6XGW - chains A and D of the 4 polymer chains in the assembly; structure by X-ray diffraction, 3.50 A resolution.

# Chain A
Protein: Mutator family transposase
Organism: Hungateiclostridium thermocellum (strain ATCC 27405 / DSM 1237 / JCM 9322 / NBRC 103400 / NCIMB 10682 / NRRL B-4536 / VPI 7372)
UniProtKB: A3DBR0 (A3DBR0_HUNT2); numbering as in UniProt (aligned over 1-407)
Chain sequence (410 residues; row label = number of the first residue in the row; numbers below 1 keep their minus sign (Gly-2 is residue -2)):
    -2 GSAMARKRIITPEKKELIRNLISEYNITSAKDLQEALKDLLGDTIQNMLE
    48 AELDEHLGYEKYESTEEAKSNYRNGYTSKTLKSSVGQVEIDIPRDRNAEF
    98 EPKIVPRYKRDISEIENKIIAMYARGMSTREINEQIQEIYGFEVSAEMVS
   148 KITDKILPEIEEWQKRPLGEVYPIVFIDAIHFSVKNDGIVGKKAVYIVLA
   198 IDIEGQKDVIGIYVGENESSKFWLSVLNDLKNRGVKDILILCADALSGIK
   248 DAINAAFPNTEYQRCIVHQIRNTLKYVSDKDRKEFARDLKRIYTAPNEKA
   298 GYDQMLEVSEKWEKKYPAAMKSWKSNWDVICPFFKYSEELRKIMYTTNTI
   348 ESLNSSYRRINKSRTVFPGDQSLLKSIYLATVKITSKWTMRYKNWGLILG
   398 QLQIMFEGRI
Unresolved in the structure: -2 to 5, 407
Construct notes: expression tag (-2 to 0)
What the authors report for this chain:
  - catalytic residues: Asp175, Asp241
  - binding site for the 32-nt DNA strand (chain D): Lys280, Arg284, Lys287, Arg288
  - catalytic residues: Cys262, His265 (proposed by the authors, not directly observed)
  - mutagenesis - D175A: abolished catalytic activity on TIR junction integration
  - mutagenesis - D175A: abolished catalytic activity

# Chain D
Molecule: 32-nt DNA strand
Sequence (32 nucleotides; numbered 1 to 32; the number before each row is that of its first residue):
     1 GTTTACACAAAAATATTTACACTGCCCAAAAA
Unresolved in the structure: 32

# How chain A and chain D interact
Contacting residue pairs (37; chain A residue first):
  Tyr56(A) - DT4(D)  hydrogen bond to the phosphate
  Glu57(A) - DT4(D)  phosphate contact
  Lys58(A) - DT4(D)  phosphate contact
  Lys58(A) - DA5(D)  salt bridge to the phosphate
  Tyr59(A) - DT3(D)  hydrogen bond to the base
  Tyr59(A) - DT4(D)  hydrogen bond to the phosphate
  Ser61(A) - DT3(D)  phosphate contact
  Lys66(A) - DT2(D)  sugar contact
  Lys66(A) - DT3(D)  salt bridge to the phosphate
  Tyr69(A) - DT3(D)  hydrogen bond to the phosphate
  Tyr69(A) - DT4(D)  base contact
  Arg70(A) - DT4(D)  hydrogen bond to the phosphate
  Asn71(A) - DA5(D)  base contact
  Asn71(A) - DC6(D)  hydrogen bond to the base
  Gly72(A) - DA5(D)  hydrogen bond to the phosphate
  Tyr73(A) - DA5(D)  phosphate contact
  Arg91(A) - DA7(D)  base contact
  Arg93(A) - DA5(D)  base contact
  Tyr105(A) - DA12(D)  base contact
  Tyr105(A) - DA13(D)  sugar contact
  Tyr105(A) - DT14(D)  sugar contact
  Arg107(A) - DT14(D)  sugar contact
  Arg107(A) - DA15(D)  sugar contact
  Glu140(A) - DT16(D)  phosphate contact
  Val141(A) - DT16(D)  phosphate contact
  Ser142(A) - DT16(D)  hydrogen bond to the phosphate
  Glu144(A) - DT16(D)  base contact
  Glu144(A) - DT17(D)  base contact
  Met145(A) - DA15(D)  phosphate contact
  Met145(A) - DT16(D)  phosphate contact
  Lys182(A) - DA21(D)  sugar contact
  Gly185(A) - DA21(D)  sugar contact
  Gly185(A) - DC22(D)  phosphate contact
  Ile186(A) - DC22(D)  phosphate contact
  Val187(A) - DA21(D)  phosphate contact
  Val187(A) - DC22(D)  hydrogen bond to the phosphate
  Val363(A) - DC22(D)  base contact
Also at the interface, not in a pair above, chain A (29 interface residues in all): Thr62, Arg127, Ser180, Thr362
Also at the interface, not in a pair above, chain D (16 interface residues in all): DA19, DT23

# In short
The interface between chain A and chain D involves 29 residues on one side and 16 on the other; the contacts
include 9 hydrogen bonds and 2 salt bridges. Among the polar pairs are Tyr59(A)-DT3(D), Asn71(A)-DC6(D) and
Tyr56(A)-DT4(D). The paper reports catalytic residues Asp175(A), Asp241(A) and Cys262(A) among others; D175A
of chain A abolishes catalytic activity on TIR junction integration.
Chain A is Mutator family transposase (Hungateiclostridium thermocellum (strain ATCC 27405 / DSM 1237 / JCM
9322 / NBRC 103400 / NCIMB 10682 / NRRL B-4536 / VPI 7372)) and chain D is a 32-nt DNA strand; the structure,
ISCth4 transposase, pre-reaction complex, PRC, was determined by X-ray diffraction.
